Entry 9GD7 (electron microscopy, 4.25 A resolution (low resolution: residue-level contacts below are approximate; hydrogen-bond / salt-bridge calls are withheld)); this record covers chains P and Q of the 10 polymer chains in the assembly.

== Chain P (and Q) ==
Name: DNA repair protein XRCC4
Source organism: Homo sapiens
Notes: chain Q of this document is another copy of the same molecule, construct and numbering; everything in this record applies to it too
Reference sequence: Q13426 (XRCC4_HUMAN); residues 1-336 here = UniProt positions 1-336
Chain sequence (336 residues; numbered 1 to 336; the number before each row is that of its first residue):
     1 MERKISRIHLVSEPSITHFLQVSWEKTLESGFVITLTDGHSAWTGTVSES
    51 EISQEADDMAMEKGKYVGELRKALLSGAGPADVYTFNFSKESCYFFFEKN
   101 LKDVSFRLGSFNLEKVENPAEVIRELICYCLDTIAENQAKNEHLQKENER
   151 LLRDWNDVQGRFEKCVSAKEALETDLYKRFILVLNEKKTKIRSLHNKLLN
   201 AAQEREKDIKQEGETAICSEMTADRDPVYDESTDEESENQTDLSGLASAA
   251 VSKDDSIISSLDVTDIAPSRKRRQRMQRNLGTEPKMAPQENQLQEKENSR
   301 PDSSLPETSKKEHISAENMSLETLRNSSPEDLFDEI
Unresolved in the structure: 1-144, 202-336
Swiss-Prot annotation at these positions:
  - region: Phe180 to Gly213 (Interaction with LIG4)
  - motif: Arg270 to Arg275 (Nuclear localization signal)
  - site: Asp265, Ile266 (Cleavage)
  - modified residue: Ser53 (Phosphoserine), Ser193 (Phosphoserine), Tyr229 (Phosphotyrosine), Ser232 (Phosphoserine), Thr233 (Phosphothreonine), Ser237 (Phosphoserine), Ser256 (Phosphoserine), Ser260 (Phosphoserine), Ser303 (Phosphoserine), Ser304 (Phosphoserine), Ser315 (Phosphoserine), Ser320 (Phosphoserine), Thr323 (Phosphothreonine), Ser327 (Phosphoserine), Ser328 (Phosphoserine)
  - cross-link (Glycyl lysine isopeptide (Lys-Gly)): Lys210 (interchain with G-Cter in SUMO), Lys296 (interchain with G-Cter in ubiquitin)
  - natural variant: Trp43 (W43R: In SSMED), Asp82 (D82E: In SSMED), Arg161 to Ile336 (deletion: In SSMED), Arg161 (R161Q: In SSMED), Lys210 to Ile336 (deletion: In SSMED), Arg225 to Ile336 (deletion: In SSMED), Arg275 to Ile336 (deletion: In SSMED)
  - mutagenesis: Lys4 (K4E: Abolished interaction with NHEJ1/XLF; when associated with E-99), Lys26 (K26E: Abolished interaction with NHEJ1/XLF; when associated with E-99), Glu55 (E55R: Abolished interaction with NHEJ1/XLF), Asp58 (D58R: Abolished interaction with NHEJ1/XLF), Met61 (M61R: Abolished interaction with NHEJ1/XLF), Glu62 (E62R: Does not affect interaction with NHEJ1/XLF), Lys65 (K65E: Strongly decreased interaction with NHEJ1/XLF. Abolished interaction with NHEJ1/XLF; when associated with E-99. Abolished ability to bridge DNA; when associated with E-99 ...), Glu69 (E69R: Does not affect interaction with NHEJ1/XLF), Arg71 (R71E: Abolished interaction with NHEJ1/XLF; when associated with E-99), Lys72 (K72E: Abolished interaction with NHEJ1/XLF; when associated with E-99. Abolished ability to bridge DNA; when associated with E-90 and E-99), Lys90 (K90E: Abolished ability to bridge DNA; when associated with E-72 and E-99), Lys99 (K99E: Abolished interaction with NHEJ1/XLF; when associated with E-4 or E-26 or E-65 or E-71 or E-72. Abolished ability to bridge DNA; when associated with E-65. Abolished ability to bridge DNA ...), 38 further mutagenesis entries in UniProt

== Chain P / chain Q interface ==
Pairs across the interface - 59 pairs, chain P then chain Q:
  Asn148(P) with Glu147(Q); Asn148(Q); Leu151(Q)
  Arg150(P) with Trp155(Q)
  Leu151(P) with Asn148(Q); Leu151(Q); Leu152(Q); Trp155(Q)
  Leu152(P) with Leu151(Q)
  Asp154(P) with Trp155(Q)
  Trp155(P) with Asp154(Q); Trp155(Q); Val158(Q)
  Val158(P) with Trp155(Q); Val158(Q); Phe162(Q)
  Gln159(P) with Val158(Q); Arg161(Q)
  Arg161(P) with Phe162(Q)
  Phe162(P) with Arg161(Q); Phe162(Q); Cys165(Q)
  Cys165(P) with Phe162(Q); Val166(Q); Lys169(Q)
  Val166(P) with Cys165(Q); Lys169(Q)
  Lys169(P) with Lys169(Q); Leu172(Q); Glu173(Q)
  Leu172(P) with Glu173(Q)
  Glu173(P) with Leu172(Q); Leu176(Q)
  Leu176(P) with Glu173(Q); Leu176(Q); Tyr177(Q)
  Tyr177(P) with Leu176(Q)
  Arg179(P) with Tyr177(Q)
  Phe180(P) with Leu176(Q); Tyr177(Q); Phe180(Q)
  Val183(P) with Phe180(Q); Leu184(Q)
  Leu184(P) with Val183(Q); Lys187(Q)
  Lys187(P) with Leu184(Q); Lys187(Q); Lys188(Q); Ile191(Q)
  Lys190(P) with Ile191(Q); His195(Q)
  Ile191(P) with Ile191(Q)
  Ser193(P) with His195(Q)
  Leu194(P) with Leu194(Q)
  Lys197(P) with His195(Q); Leu198(Q)
  Leu198(P) with Leu194(Q); Leu198(Q)
  Ala201(P) with Ala201(Q)
Also at the interface, not in a pair above, chain Q (28 interface residues in all): Gln159, Ala168

== In short ==
Chain P and chain Q form an interface of 29 and 28 residues respectively. From UniProt: 51 mutagenesis sites
on chain P.
Both chains are DNA repair protein XRCC4 (Homo sapiens). Entry 9GD7 (DNA-PK Ku80 mediated dimer bound to DNA
polymerase Lambda and DNA ligase 4/XRCC4) was determined by electron microscopy.
